3FTZ - chain A; structure by X-ray diffraction, 2.00 A resolution.

== Chain A ==
Molecule: Leukotriene A-4 hydrolase
Organism: Homo sapiens
Notes: EC 3.3.2.6
UniProt: P09960 (LKHA4_HUMAN); residues 0-610 here correspond to UniProt positions 1-611 (UniProt number = residue number + 1)
Sequence (611 residues; each row starts with the number of its first residue; numbering starts at 0):
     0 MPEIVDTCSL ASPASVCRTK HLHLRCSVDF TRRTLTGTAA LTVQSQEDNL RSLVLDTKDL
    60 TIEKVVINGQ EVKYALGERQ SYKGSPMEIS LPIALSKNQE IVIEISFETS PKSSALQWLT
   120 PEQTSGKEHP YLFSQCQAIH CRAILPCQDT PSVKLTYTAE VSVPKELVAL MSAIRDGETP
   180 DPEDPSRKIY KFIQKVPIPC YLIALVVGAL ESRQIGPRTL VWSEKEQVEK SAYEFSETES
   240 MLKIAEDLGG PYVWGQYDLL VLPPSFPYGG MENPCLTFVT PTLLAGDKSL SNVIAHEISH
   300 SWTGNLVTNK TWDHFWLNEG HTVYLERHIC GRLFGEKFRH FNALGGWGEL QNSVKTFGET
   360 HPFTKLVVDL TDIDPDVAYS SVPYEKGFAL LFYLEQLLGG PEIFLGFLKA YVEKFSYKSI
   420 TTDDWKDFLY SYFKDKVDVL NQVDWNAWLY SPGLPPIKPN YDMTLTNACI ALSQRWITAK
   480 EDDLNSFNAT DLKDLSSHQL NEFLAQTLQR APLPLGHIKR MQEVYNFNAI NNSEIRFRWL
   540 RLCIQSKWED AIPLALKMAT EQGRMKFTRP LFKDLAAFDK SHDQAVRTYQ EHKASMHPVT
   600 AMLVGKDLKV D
Unresolved in the structure: 0-3, 610
Ion coordination: ytterbium (III) ion: Asp47, Asp481 (together with acetate ion); Zn2+: His295, His299, Glu318 (together with acetate ion)
Small-molecule neighbours: 2-(pyridin-3-ylmethoxy)aniline (848): Gln136, Ala137, Tyr267, Trp311, Phe314, Val367, Leu369, Pro374, Asp375, Ala377, Tyr378, Pro382
UniProt features mapped onto this chain:
  - active site: Glu296 (Proton acceptor), Tyr383 (Proton donor)
  - binding site (a peptide): Gln134 to Gln136, Pro266 to Glu271, Arg563 to Lys565
  - binding site (Zn(2+)): His295, His299, Glu318
  - site: Glu271 (Pro-Gly-Pro binding), Asp375 (Essential for epoxide hydrolase activity, but not for aminopeptidase activity), Tyr378 (Covalently modified during suicide inhibition by leukotrienes), Gly562 (Pro-Gly-Pro binding)
  - modified residue: Lys72 (N6-acetyllysine), Lys336 (N6-acetyllysine), Lys413 (N6-acetyllysine), Ser415 (Phosphoserine), Lys572 (N6-acetyllysine)

== In short ==
Ligands of chain A: 2-(pyridin-3-ylmethoxy)aniline. Asp47 and Asp481 coordinate a ytterbium (III) ion ion.
His295, His299 and Glu318 coordinate Zn2+. UniProt lists active-site residues Glu296 and Tyr383, 12
peptide-binding residues and 3 Zn2+-binding residues.
Chain A is Leukotriene A-4 hydrolase (Homo sapiens); the structure, Leukotriene A4 hydrolase in complex with
fragment 2-(pyridin-3-ylmethoxy)aniline, was determined by X-ray diffraction, deposited together with 3FH5,
3FH7, 3FH8, 3FHE and 3FUL.
